PDB entry 9B6S | electron microscopy, 3.47 A resolution | chains D and h of the 11 polymer chains in the assembly

== Chain D ==
Name: Capsid protein VP1
From: Adeno-associated virus
UniProt: Q6JC22 (Q6JC22_9VIRU); numbering as in UniProt (aligned over 203-736)
Sequence (534 residues; each row starts with the number of its first residue):
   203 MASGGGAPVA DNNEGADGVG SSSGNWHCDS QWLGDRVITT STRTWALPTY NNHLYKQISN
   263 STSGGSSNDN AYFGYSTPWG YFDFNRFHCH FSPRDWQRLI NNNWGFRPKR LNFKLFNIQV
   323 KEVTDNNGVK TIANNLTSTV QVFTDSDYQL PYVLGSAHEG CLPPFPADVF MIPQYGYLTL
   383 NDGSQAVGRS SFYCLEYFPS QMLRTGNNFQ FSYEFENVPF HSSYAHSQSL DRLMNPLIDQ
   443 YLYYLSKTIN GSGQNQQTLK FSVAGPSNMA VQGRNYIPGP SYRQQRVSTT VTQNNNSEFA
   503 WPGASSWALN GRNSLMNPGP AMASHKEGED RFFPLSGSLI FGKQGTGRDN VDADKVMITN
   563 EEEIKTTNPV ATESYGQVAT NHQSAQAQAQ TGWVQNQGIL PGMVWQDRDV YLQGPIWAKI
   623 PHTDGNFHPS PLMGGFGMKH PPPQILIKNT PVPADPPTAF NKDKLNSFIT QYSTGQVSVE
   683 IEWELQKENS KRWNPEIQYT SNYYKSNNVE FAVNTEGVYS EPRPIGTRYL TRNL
Disordered / not traced: 203-218, 435-477, 581-593
Reported in the primary citation:
  - mutagenesis - Q588R: abolished binding to Fab1-1

== Chain h ==
Name: Fab1-6 heavy chain
From: Homo sapiens
Sequence (125 residues; each row starts with the number of its first residue):
    20 QVQLVESGAE VKQPGASVKV SCKASGYIFT SHNIHWVRKA PGQGLEWMGK INPSGGDANY
    80 AQKFQGRVVM TRDTSTNTVY VQLRSLRFED TAVYYCARVH DFWSGYHRAL DIWGQGTMVI
   140 VSSAS
Cystine bridges: Cys-41/Cys-115

== How chain D and chain h interact ==
Pairs across the interface (31):
  Asn-254(D) with Thr-49(h), hydrogen bond (side chain-backbone); Ser-73(h), hydrogen bond
  Lys-258(D) with Asp-120(h), salt bridge
  Ile-260(D) with Trp-122(h); Ser-123(h); Gly-124(h)
  Ser-261(D) with Trp-122(h), hydrogen bond (backbone-backbone); Ser-123(h)
  Tyr-274(D) with Ser-123(h); Gly-124(h)
  Val-325(D) with Asp-76(h)
  Thr-326(D) with Asp-76(h)
  Asp-327(D) with Gly-75(h); Tyr-79(h); Met-89(h)
  Asn-329(D) with Val-88(h)
  Gly-330(D) with Tyr-79(h); Gln-84(h); Val-87(h); Val-88(h)
  Lys-332(D) with Asp-76(h), salt bridge; Ala-77(h); Asn-78(h), hydrogen bond
  Arg-550(D) with Tyr-125(h), hydrogen bond
  Asn-668(D) with Thr-49(h), hydrogen bond (backbone-side chain)
  Ser-669(D) with Ser-73(h), hydrogen bond (side chain-backbone); Thr-93(h)
  Phe-670(D) with Ser-73(h), hydrogen bond (backbone-backbone); Gly-74(h), hydrogen bond (backbone-backbone)
  Thr-672(D) with Gly-74(h); Asp-76(h)
Other interface residues (no listed pair), chain D (20 interface residues in all): Leu-256, Ser-263, Val-331, Ile-671
Other interface residues (no listed pair), chain h (22 interface residues in all): Ser-50, Asn-71, Arg-91, Phe-121

== In short ==
Chain D and chain h form an interface of 20 and 22 residues respectively; the contacts include 9 hydrogen
bonds and 2 salt bridges. Polar pairs include Lys-258(D)/Asp-120(h), Lys-332(D)/Asp-76(h) and
Asn-254(D)/Thr-49(h). The paper reports that Q588R of chain D abolishes binding to Fab1-1.
Here chain D is Capsid protein VP1 (Adeno-associated virus) and chain h is Fab1-6 heavy chain (Homo sapiens).
Entry 9B6S (Fab1-6 in complex with the capsid of Adeno-associated virus type 9) was determined by electron
microscopy (same publication as 9B6N, 9B6O, 9B6Q, 9B6R, 9B6T, 9B7K and 9 further entries).
